Entry 7PV9 (X-ray diffraction, 3.30 A resolution); this record covers chain A.

== Chain A ==
Protein: Internalin B
Organism: Listeria monocytogenes serovar 1/2a (strain ATCC BAA-679 / EGD-e)
UniProt: P0DQD2 (INLB_LISMO); residue numbers follow UniProt; this construct covers 36-392
Sequence (362 residues; numbered 31 to 392; the number before each row is that of its first residue):
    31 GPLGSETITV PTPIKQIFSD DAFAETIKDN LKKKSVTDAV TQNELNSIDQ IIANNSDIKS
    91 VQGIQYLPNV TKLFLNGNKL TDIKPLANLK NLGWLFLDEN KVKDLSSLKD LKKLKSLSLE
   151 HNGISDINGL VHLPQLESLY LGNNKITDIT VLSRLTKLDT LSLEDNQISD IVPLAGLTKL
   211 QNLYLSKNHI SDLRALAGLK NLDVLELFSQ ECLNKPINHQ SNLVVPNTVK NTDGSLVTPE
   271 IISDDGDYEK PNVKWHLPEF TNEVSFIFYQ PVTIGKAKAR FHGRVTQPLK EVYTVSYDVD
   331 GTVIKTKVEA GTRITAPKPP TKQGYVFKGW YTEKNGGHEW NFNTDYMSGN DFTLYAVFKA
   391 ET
Disordered / not traced: 31-35, 392
Differences from the reference sequence: expression tag (31-35)
UniProt features mapped onto this chain:
  - mutagenesis: Gln-95 (Q95EYLPNLDQLILNNNSIASIVG: Adds LRRb repeat, N-terminal fragment (36-321) binds MET, wild-type phosphorylation of downstream effectors MAPK1/MAPK3, full-length protein induces wild-type cell ...), Ser-199 to Ala-227 (A 4 Arg mutant, in vitro wild-type binding of host MET, severely reduced activation of MET and downstream targets), Asp-200 to Ala-227 (A 3 Arg mutant, in vitro about 100-fold reduced activation of host MET and downstream targets, reduced host cell scattering upon incubation with mutant protein), Gly-206 to Ala-227 (A 2 Cys mutant, forms 2 intermolecular disulfide bonds, about 100-fold more potent activator of MET, increased downstream effector phosphorylation), Thr-332 (T332E: The B-repeat fragment (residues 31-392) no longer scatters host cell colonies, full-length protein reduces MET phosphorylation and downstream activity about 10-fold), Ile-334 to Thr-336 (The B-repeat fragment (residues 31-392) no longer scatters host cell colonies), Thr-336 (T336Y: No effect on cell scattering by the B-repeat fragment (residues 31-392))
Reported in the primary citation:
  - contacts within the chain: Glu-321/Ala-340 (backbone contact), Glu-321/Tyr-323 (hydrogen bond), Phe-290/Glu-321
  - mutagenesis - T332E: abolished signaling in response to human HT-29 cells (citing earlier work)

== Summary ==
UniProt lists 5 mutagenesis sites. The paper reports that T332E abolishes signaling in response to human HT-29
cells; contacts within the chain involving Glu-321, Ala-340 and Tyr-323 among others.
Chain A is Internalin B (Listeria monocytogenes serovar 1/2a (strain ATCC BAA-679 / EGD-e)); the structure,
Listeria monocytogene InlB (internalin B) residues 36-392 (internalin domain and B-repeat), was determined by
X-ray diffraction together with 7NMS and 7PV8 from the same study.
